PDB entry 4KO8 | X-ray diffraction, 1.98 A resolution | chains A and B

# Chain A (and B)
Protein: Transitional endoplasmic reticulum ATPase
Source organism: Homo sapiens
Notes: EC 3.6.4.6; chain B of this document is another copy of the same molecule, construct and numbering; everything in this record applies to it too
Reference sequence: P55072 (TERA_HUMAN); numbering as in UniProt (aligned over 1-481)
Sequence (489 residues; numbered 1 to 489; the number before each row is that of its first residue):
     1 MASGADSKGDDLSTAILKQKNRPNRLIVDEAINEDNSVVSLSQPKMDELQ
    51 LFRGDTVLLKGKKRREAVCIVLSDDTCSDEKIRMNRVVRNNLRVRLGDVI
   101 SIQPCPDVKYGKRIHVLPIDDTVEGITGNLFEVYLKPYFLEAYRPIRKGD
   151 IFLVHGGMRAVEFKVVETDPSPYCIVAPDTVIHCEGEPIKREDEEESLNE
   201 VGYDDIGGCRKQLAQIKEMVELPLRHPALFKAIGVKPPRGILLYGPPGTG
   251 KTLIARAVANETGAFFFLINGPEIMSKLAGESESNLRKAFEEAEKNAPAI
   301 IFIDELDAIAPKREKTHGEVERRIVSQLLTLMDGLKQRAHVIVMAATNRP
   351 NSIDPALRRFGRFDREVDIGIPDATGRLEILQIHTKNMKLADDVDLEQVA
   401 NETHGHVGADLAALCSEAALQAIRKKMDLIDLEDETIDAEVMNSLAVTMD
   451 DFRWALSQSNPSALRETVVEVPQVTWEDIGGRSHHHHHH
Unresolved in the structure: 1-13, 470-489 (chain B: 1-16, 461-489)
Construct notes: engineered mutation His155 (Arg in P55072); expression tag (482-489)
Ion coordination: Mg2+: Thr252 (together with ATP-gamma-S)
Ligand contacts: ATP-gamma-S (AGS; phosphothiophosphoric acid-adenylate ester): Asp205, Ile206, Gly207, Cys209, Pro246, Pro247, Gly248, Thr249, Gly250, Lys251, Thr252, Leu253, Glu305, Asn348, Ile380, Ile383, His384, Gly408, Ala409, Ala412
Curated features (UniProtKB/Swiss-Prot):
  - binding site (ATP): Pro247 to Leu253, Asn348, His384
  - modified residue: Ala2 (N-acetylalanine), Ser3 (Phosphoserine), Ser7 (Phosphoserine), Ser13 (Phosphoserine), Ser37 (Phosphoserine), Lys315 (N6,N6,N6-trimethyllysine), Thr436 (Phosphothreonine), Ser462 (Phosphoserine)
  - cross-link (Glycyl lysine isopeptide (Lys-Gly)): Lys8 (interchain with G-Cter in SUMO2), Lys18 (interchain with G-Cter in SUMO2)
  - natural variant: Arg95 (R95G: In IBMPFD1), Gly97 (G97E: In CMT2Y), Ile126 (I126F: In IBMPFD1; uncertain significance), His155 (R155H: In FTDALS6 and IBMPFD1; this construct carries the variant), Arg159 (R159G: In FTDALS6; R159H: In IBMPFD1), Ala160 (A160T: In IBMPFD1; uncertain significance), Glu185 (E185K: In CMT2Y), Arg191 (R191Q: In FTDALS6 and IBMPFD1), Leu198 (L198W: In IBMPFD1), Ala232 (A232E: In IBMPFD1), Ile254 (I254F: In IBMPFD1; uncertain significance), Ile369 (I369T: In IBMPFD1; uncertain significance), 1 further natural variant entry in UniProt
  - mutagenesis: Phe52 to Asp55 (Abolishes interaction with NPLOC4; when associated with A-110), Arg53 (R53A: Minor effect on affinity for ATP and ADP), Arg86 (R86A: Strongly increased affinity for ATP. Strongly reduced affinity for ADP), Tyr110 (Y110A: Abolishes interaction with NPLOC4; when associated with 52-A--A-55), Arg113 to His115 (Severely reduced binding to DERL1), Phe131 (F131R: Severely reduced binding to DERL1), Leu140 (L140D: Severely reduced binding to DERL1), Asp179 (D179R: No effect on binding to DERL1), His183 (H183W: Severely reduced binding to DERL1), Lys251 (K251Q: Impairs ERAD degradation of HMGCR and does not inhibit interaction with RHBDD1; when associated with Q-524), Glu305 (E305Q: Defect in ubiquitin-dependent protein degradation by the proteasome; when associated with Q-578), Lys312 (K312A: Does not affect methylation by VCPKMT), 6 further mutagenesis entries in UniProt

# How chain A and chain B interact
Pairs across the interface (69; chain A residue first):
  Glu192(A) with Lys231(B), salt bridge; Arg338(B); His340(B), salt bridge
  Asp193(A) with Arg338(B), salt bridge
  Glu196(A) with Lys336(B); Gln337(B); Arg338(B), salt bridge
  Pro247(A) with Arg359(B)
  Pro272(A) with Ser326(B); Thr330(B)
  Glu273(A) with Thr330(B), hydrogen bond (backbone-side chain)
  Met275(A) with Arg323(B); Ser326(B)
  Ser276(A) with Arg323(B); Ser326(B); Gln327(B)
  Lys277(A) with Arg323(B), hydrogen bond (backbone-side chain)
  Leu278(A) with Arg323(B)
  Ala279(A) with Arg323(B)
  Glu305(A) with Arg362(B), salt bridge
  His317(A) with Arg322(B)
  Gly318(A) with Glu319(B)
  Glu319(A) with Glu319(B), hydrogen bond (backbone-side chain)
  Val320(A) with Glu319(B), hydrogen bond (backbone-side chain)
  Glu321(A) with Glu319(B); Arg322(B), salt bridge
  Asn387(A) with Gly234(B)
  Met388(A) with Ile233(B); Gly234(B)
  Lys389(A) with Ala232(B); Ile233(B), hydrogen bond (backbone-backbone)
  Ala409(A) with Phe360(B)
  Ala412(A) with Phe360(B), hydrophobic
  Ala413(A) with Phe360(B)
  Ser416(A) with Val235(B)
  Glu417(A) with Arg365(B), salt bridge
  Ala419(A) with Ile233(B); Val235(B), hydrophobic
  Leu420(A) with Phe230(B), hydrophobic; Pro238(B)
  Ala422(A) with Ile233(B), hydrophobic
  Ile423(A) with Leu229(B), hydrophobic; Phe230(B), hydrophobic; Ile233(B), hydrophobic
  Arg424(A) with Glu218(B), salt bridge
  Met427(A) with Lys20(B); Leu222(B), hydrophobic
  Asp428(A) with Lys20(B)
  Ile430(A) with Lys20(B); Leu229(B), hydrophobic
  Asp431(A) with Lys20(B); Arg22(B), salt bridge; Arg25(B), salt bridge; His226(B)
  Leu432(A) with Lys217(B); Glu221(B); Leu222(B), hydrophobic; Arg225(B), hydrogen bond (backbone-side chain); His226(B), hydrogen bond (backbone-side chain)
  Glu433(A) with Arg25(B); Arg225(B)
  Asp434(A) with Arg22(B), salt bridge; His226(B), hydrogen bond (backbone-side chain)
  Ile437(A) with His226(B)
  Met442(A) with Ala228(B); Ala232(B), hydrophobic
  Leu445(A) with Leu229(B), hydrophobic; Ile233(B), hydrophobic
  Val447(A) with Ile233(B), hydrophobic
Other interface residues (no listed pair), chain A (45 interface residues in all): Leu429, Glu435, Thr436, Ala446
Other interface residues (no listed pair), chain B (39 interface residues in all): Leu17, Lys60, Gln103, Lys236, Gly280, Glu283, Leu329

# In short
The interface between chain A and chain B involves 45 residues on one side and 39 on the other; the contacts
include 8 hydrogen bonds and 11 salt bridges. Among the polar pairs are Glu192(A)-Lys231(B),
Glu192(A)-His340(B) and Asp193(A)-Arg338(B). Ligands of chain A: ATP-gamma-S.
Both chains are Transitional endoplasmic reticulum ATPase (Homo sapiens). Entry 4KO8 (Structure of p97 N-D1
R155H mutant in complex with ATPgS) was determined by X-ray diffraction together with 4KLN and 4KOD from the
same study.
